7RZP - chains A and B; structure by X-ray diffraction, 1.95 A resolution.

# Chain A (and B)
Protein: Dihydropteridine reductase, NAD(P)H-dependent, oxygen-insensitive
Organism: Haemophilus influenzae R2866
Notes: EC 1.5.1.38; chain B of this document is another copy of the same molecule, construct and numbering; everything in this record applies to it too
UniProtKB: A0A3E1R3Y4 (A0A3E1R3Y4_HAEIF); residues 1-220 here = UniProt positions 1-220
Amino-acid sequence (223 residues; row label = number of the first residue in the row; numbers below 1 keep their minus sign (Ser-2 is residue -2)):
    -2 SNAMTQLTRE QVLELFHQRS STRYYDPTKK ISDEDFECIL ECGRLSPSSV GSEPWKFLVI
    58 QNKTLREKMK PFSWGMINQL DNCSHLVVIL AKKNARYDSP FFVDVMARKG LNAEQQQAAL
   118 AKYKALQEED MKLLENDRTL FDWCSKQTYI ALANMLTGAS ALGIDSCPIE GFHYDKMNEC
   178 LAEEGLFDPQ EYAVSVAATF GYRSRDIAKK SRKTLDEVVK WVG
Not modelled in the structure: -2 to 0
Modified / non-standard residues: Mse1, Mse66, Mse73, Mse103, Mse128, Mse152, Mse174 (selenomethionine; parent Met)
Sequence notes: expression tag (-2 to 0)
Ligand contacts:
  - FMN (flavin mononucleotide), molecule 1: Arg16, Ser17, Ser18, Arg20, Gly72, Gln76, Tyr146, Leu149, Cys164, Pro165, Ile166, Glu167, Gly168, Val193, Lys207, Arg209
  - FMN, molecule 2: Pro44, Ser45, Ser46, Val47, Gly48, Lys106, Gln144, Ile147

# Chain A / chain B interface
Pairs across the interface - 183 pairs, chain A then chain B:
  Mse1(A) with Glu11(B); Gln15(B)
  Thr2(A) with Leu4(B); Gln8(B), hydrogen bond (side chain-backbone); Glu11(B); Leu12(B); Gln15(B), hydrogen bond (backbone-side chain); Ala158(B)
  Gln3(A) with Ala158(B)
  Leu4(A) with Thr2(B); Ala158(B), hydrogen bond (backbone-backbone); Leu159(B)
  Arg6(A) with Glu31(B); Asp32(B), salt bridge; Cys35(B); Leu159(B)
  Gln8(A) with Thr2(B), hydrogen bond (backbone-side chain)
  Val9(A) with Cys35(B), hydrophobic; Cys39(B), hydrophobic; Ala158(B), hydrophobic; Leu159(B), hydrophobic
  Leu10(A) with Glu38(B)
  Glu11(A) with Thr2(B)
  Leu12(A) with Thr2(B)
  Phe13(A) with Cys39(B), hydrophobic; Asn151(B); Gly155(B)
  His14(A) with Leu42(B)
  Gln15(A) with Mse1(B); Thr2(B), hydrogen bond (side chain-backbone); Gln3(B)
  Arg16(A) with Leu42(B); Pro44(B)
  Glu31(A) with Arg6(B)
  Asp32(A) with Arg6(B), salt bridge
  Phe33(A) with Trp218(B), hydrophobic
  Glu34(A) with Leu212(B)
  Cys35(A) with Arg6(B); Val9(B), hydrophobic
  Leu37(A) with Val216(B), hydrophobic
  Glu38(A) with Leu10(B)
  Cys39(A) with Val9(B), hydrophobic; Phe13(B), hydrophobic
  Arg41(A) with Arg209(B), hydrogen bond (backbone-side chain); Lys210(B), hydrogen bond (side chain-backbone); Thr211(B); Leu212(B)
  Leu42(A) with His14(B); Arg16(B); Arg209(B), hydrogen bond (backbone-side chain)
  Ser43(A) with Arg209(B), hydrogen bond (backbone-side chain)
  Pro44(A) with Arg16(B); Arg209(B)
  Ser46(A) with Glu167(B), hydrogen bond
  Glu50(A) with Ser208(B); Arg209(B); Lys210(B), hydrogen bond (side chain-backbone)
  Lys53(A) with Glu214(B), hydrogen bond (side chain-backbone); Val215(B); Lys217(B)
  Phe54(A) with Val215(B), hydrogen bond (backbone-backbone); Val216(B); Lys217(B), hydrogen bond (backbone-backbone)
  Leu55(A) with Lys217(B)
  Val56(A) with Val216(B), hydrophobic; Lys217(B), hydrogen bond (backbone-backbone); Trp218(B), hydrophobic; Val219(B), hydrogen bond (backbone-backbone)
  Ile57(A) with Val219(B)
  Gln58(A) with Trp218(B); Val219(B), hydrogen bond (backbone-backbone)
  Asn59(A) with Val219(B), hydrogen bond (backbone-backbone); Gly220(B), hydrogen bond (side chain-backbone)
  Trp71(A) with Lys119(B); Leu123(B), hydrophobic; Asp127(B), hydrogen bond
  His82(A) with Trp218(B)
  Arg105(A) with Ser208(B), hydrogen bond (backbone-side chain); Arg209(B); Lys210(B)
  Lys119(A) with Trp71(B)
  Leu123(A) with Trp71(B), hydrophobic; Glu167(B)
  Glu126(A) with His170(B), salt bridge
  Asp127(A) with Trp71(B), hydrogen bond; Phe169(B); His170(B); Tyr171(B), hydrogen bond (backbone-backbone)
  Mse128(A) with Arg135(B), hydrogen bond (backbone-side chain); Glu167(B); Tyr171(B)
  Lys129(A) with Arg135(B), hydrogen bond (backbone-side chain); His170(B); Asp172(B), salt bridge
  Leu130(A) with Arg135(B)
  Glu132(A) with Arg135(B), salt bridge
  Arg135(A) with Mse128(B), hydrogen bond (side chain-backbone); Lys129(B), hydrogen bond (side chain-backbone); Glu132(B), salt bridge
  Thr136(A) with Arg135(B)
  Asp139(A) with Asp139(B); Lys143(B), salt bridge
  Trp140(A) with Glu167(B), hydrogen bond
  Ser142(A) with Lys143(B), hydrogen bond
  Lys143(A) with Asp139(B), salt bridge; Ser142(B), hydrogen bond; Lys143(B); Tyr146(B)
  Gln144(A) with Tyr146(B); Glu167(B), hydrogen bond
  Tyr146(A) with Lys143(B); Gln144(B); Ile147(B)
  Ile147(A) with Tyr146(B); Ala150(B), hydrophobic
  Leu149(A) with Ile147(B), hydrophobic
  Ala150(A) with Ile147(B), hydrophobic; Ala150(B), hydrophobic; Asn151(B)
  Asn151(A) with Phe13(B); Thr154(B), hydrogen bond
  Thr154(A) with Asn151(B), hydrogen bond
  Ser157(A) with Gln3(B)
  Ala158(A) with Gln3(B), hydrogen bond (backbone-side chain); Leu4(B), hydrogen bond (backbone-backbone); Val9(B), hydrophobic
  Leu159(A) with Gln3(B); Leu4(B); Arg6(B); Val9(B), hydrophobic
  Gly160(A) with Gln3(B)
  Glu167(A) with Ser46(B), hydrogen bond; Leu123(B); Mse128(B); Trp140(B), hydrogen bond; Gln144(B), hydrogen bond
  Phe169(A) with Asp127(B)
  His170(A) with Glu126(B), salt bridge; Asp127(B); Lys129(B)
  Tyr171(A) with Asp127(B), hydrogen bond (backbone-backbone); Mse128(B), hydrophobic
  Asp172(A) with Lys129(B), salt bridge
  Leu183(A) with Lys217(B); Val219(B), hydrophobic
  Lys207(A) with Leu42(B), hydrogen bond (side chain-backbone)
  Ser208(A) with Glu50(B); Arg105(B), hydrogen bond (side chain-backbone)
  Arg209(A) with Arg41(B), hydrogen bond (side chain-backbone); Leu42(B), hydrogen bond (side chain-backbone); Ser43(B), hydrogen bond (side chain-backbone); Pro44(B); Glu50(B); Arg105(B)
  Lys210(A) with Arg41(B), hydrogen bond (backbone-side chain); Glu50(B), hydrogen bond (side chain-backbone); Arg105(B)
  Thr211(A) with Arg41(B)
  Leu212(A) with Glu34(B); Glu38(B); Arg41(B)
  Glu214(A) with Lys53(B), hydrogen bond (backbone-side chain)
  Val215(A) with Trp52(B); Lys53(B); Phe54(B), hydrogen bond (backbone-backbone)
  Val216(A) with Phe54(B); Val56(B), hydrophobic
  Lys217(A) with Lys53(B); Phe54(B), hydrogen bond (backbone-backbone); Leu55(B); Val56(B), hydrogen bond (backbone-backbone); Leu183(B)
  Trp218(A) with Phe33(B), hydrophobic; Val56(B); Gln58(B); His82(B)
  Val219(A) with Val56(B), hydrogen bond (backbone-backbone); Ile57(B); Gln58(B), hydrogen bond (backbone-backbone); Asn59(B), hydrogen bond (backbone-backbone); Leu62(B), hydrophobic; Leu183(B), hydrophobic
  Gly220(A) with Asn59(B)
Interface residues without a listed pair, chain A (92 interface residues in all): Thr5, Ser49, Trp52, Leu62, Phe98, Leu153, Gly155, Pro165, Gly168, Asp213
Interface residues without a listed pair, chain B (89 interface residues in all): Thr5, Leu37, Leu130, Thr136, Leu149, Leu153, Ser157, Gly160, Pro165, Gly168, Lys207

# Overview
Chain A and chain B form an interface of 92 and 89 residues respectively, with 53 hydrogen bonds and 10 salt
bridges. Among the polar pairs are Arg6(A)-Asp32(B), Glu126(A)-His170(B) and Lys129(A)-Asp172(B). Ligands of
chain A: flavin mononucleotide.
Both chains are Dihydropteridine reductase, NAD(P)H-dependent, oxygen-insensitive (Haemophilus influenzae
R2866). Entry 7RZP (Crystal structure of putative NAD(P)H-flavin oxidoreductase from Haemophilus influenzae
R2866) was determined by X-ray diffraction together with 7S14, 7S1A, 7RZL and 6WT2 from the same study.
